7V5J - chains A and B of the 9 polymer chains in the assembly; structure by electron microscopy, 2.80 A resolution.

Chain A (and B):
Protein: Spike glycoprotein
Source organism: Human betacoronavirus 2c EMC/2012
Notes: chain B of this document is another copy of the same molecule, construct and numbering; everything in this record applies to it too
Reference sequence: K0BRG7 (K0BRG7_MERS); numbering as in UniProt (aligned over 18-1206)
Chain sequence (1189 residues; numbered 18 to 1206; the number before each row is that of its first residue):
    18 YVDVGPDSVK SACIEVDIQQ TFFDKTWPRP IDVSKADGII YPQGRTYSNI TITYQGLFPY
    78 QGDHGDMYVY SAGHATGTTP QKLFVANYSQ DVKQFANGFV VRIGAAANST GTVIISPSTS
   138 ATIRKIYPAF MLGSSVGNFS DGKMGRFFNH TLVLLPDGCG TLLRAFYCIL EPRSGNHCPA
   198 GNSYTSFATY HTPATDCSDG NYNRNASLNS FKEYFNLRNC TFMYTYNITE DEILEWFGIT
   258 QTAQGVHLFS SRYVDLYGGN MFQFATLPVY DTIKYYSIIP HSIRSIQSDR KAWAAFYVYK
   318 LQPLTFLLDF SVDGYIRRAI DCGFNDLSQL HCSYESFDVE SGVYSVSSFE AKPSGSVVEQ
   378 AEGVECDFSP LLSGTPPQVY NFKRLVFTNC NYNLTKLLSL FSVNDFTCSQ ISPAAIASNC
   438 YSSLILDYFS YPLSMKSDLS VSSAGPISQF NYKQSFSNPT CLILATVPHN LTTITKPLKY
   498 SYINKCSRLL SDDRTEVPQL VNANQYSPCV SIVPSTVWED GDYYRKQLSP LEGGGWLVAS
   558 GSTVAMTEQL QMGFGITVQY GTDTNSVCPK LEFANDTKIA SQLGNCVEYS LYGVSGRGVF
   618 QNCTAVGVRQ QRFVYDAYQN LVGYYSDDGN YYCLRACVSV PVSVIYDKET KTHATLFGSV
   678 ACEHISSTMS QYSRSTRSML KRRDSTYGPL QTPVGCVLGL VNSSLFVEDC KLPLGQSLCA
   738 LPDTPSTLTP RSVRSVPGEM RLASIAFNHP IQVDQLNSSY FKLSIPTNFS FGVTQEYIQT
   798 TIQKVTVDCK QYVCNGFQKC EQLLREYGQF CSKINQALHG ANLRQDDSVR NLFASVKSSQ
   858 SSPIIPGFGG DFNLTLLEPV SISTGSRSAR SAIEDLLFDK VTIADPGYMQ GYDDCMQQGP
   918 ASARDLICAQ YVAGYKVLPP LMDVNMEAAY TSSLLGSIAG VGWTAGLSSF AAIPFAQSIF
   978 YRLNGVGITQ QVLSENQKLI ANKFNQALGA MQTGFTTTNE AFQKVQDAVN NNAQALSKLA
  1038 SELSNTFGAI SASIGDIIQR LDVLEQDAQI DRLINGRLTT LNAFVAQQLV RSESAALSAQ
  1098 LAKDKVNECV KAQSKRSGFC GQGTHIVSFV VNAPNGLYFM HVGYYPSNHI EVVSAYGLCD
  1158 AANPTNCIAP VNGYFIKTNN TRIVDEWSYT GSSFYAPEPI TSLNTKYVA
Unresolved in the structure: 375-380, 589-594, 699-709, 745-756, 878-885, 916-923, 1175-1179 (chain B: 378-380, 589-594, 699-709, 745-756, 878-885, 916-923, 1179, 1190-1192)
Disulfide bonds: Cys30-Cys195, Cys176-Cys214, Cys185-Cys237, Cys339-Cys349, Cys383-Cys407, Cys425-Cys478, Cys437-Cys585, Cys503-Cys526, Cys620-Cys650, Cys679-Cys713, Cys811-Cys817, Cys1106-Cys1117

Interface between chain A and chain B:
Pairs across the interface (180; chain A residue first):
  Gln72(A) - Arg822(B)
  Pro320(A) - Arg822(B)  hydrogen bond (backbone-side chain)
  Leu321(A) - Arg822(B)
  Thr322(A) - Arg822(B)  hydrogen bond
  Gln346(A) - Lys807(B)
  Tyr351(A) - Gln833(B)
  Val360(A) - His836(B)
  Tyr361(A) - His836(B)
  Ser362(A) - Asp805(B)
  Ser364(A) - Cys806(B)  hydrogen bond (side chain-backbone)
  Ser364(A) - Lys807(B)
  Ser365(A) - Asp805(B)
  Ser365(A) - Gln808(B)
  Glu367(A) - Gln808(B)  hydrogen bond
  Lys400(A) - Tyr287(B)
  Arg401(A) - Ala260(B)
  Arg401(A) - Gln261(B)
  Arg401(A) - Tyr287(B)
  Val403(A) - Gln261(B)
  Cys425(A) - Leu1058(B)
  Gln427(A) - Gln1056(B)
  Gln427(A) - Arg1057(B)  hydrogen bond (backbone-side chain)
  Ile428(A) - Gln1056(B)
  Ile428(A) - Leu1058(B)
  Ser429(A) - Ile1055(B)
  Ser429(A) - Gln1056(B)  hydrogen bond (backbone-backbone)
  Ser429(A) - Arg1057(B)
  Ser429(A) - Leu1058(B)
  Pro430(A) - Leu1058(B)
  Ala432(A) - Ile1055(B)
  Asn436(A) - Gln1056(B)
  Tyr438(A) - Gln1056(B)  hydrogen bond
  Ile442(A) - Gln261(B)
  Arg511(A) - Leu588(B)  hydrogen bond (side chain-backbone)
  Thr512(A) - Thr412(B)
  Asn521(A) - Ala260(B)
  Gln522(A) - Thr289(B)
  Tyr523(A) - Tyr287(B)
  Tyr523(A) - Asp288(B)
  Tyr523(A) - Thr289(B)  hydrogen bond (backbone-side chain)
  Pro525(A) - Lys291(B)
  Ser528(A) - Asn166(B)
  Lys543(A) - Ser152(B)
  Ser546(A) - Val153(B)  hydrogen bond (side chain-backbone)
  Ser546(A) - Gly154(B)
  Leu548(A) - Val153(B)  hydrophobic
  Leu548(A) - Met161(B)  hydrophobic
  Leu548(A) - Tyr292(B)  hydrogen bond (backbone-side chain)
  Glu549(A) - Ser152(B)  hydrogen bond
  Glu549(A) - Val153(B)
  Glu549(A) - Tyr292(B)
  Tyr577(A) - Arg62(B)
  Gly578(A) - Gly61(B)
  Gly578(A) - Arg62(B)  hydrogen bond (backbone-side chain)
  Thr579(A) - Gln60(B)  hydrogen bond (side chain-backbone)
  Thr579(A) - Gly61(B)
  Asp580(A) - Gln60(B)
  Asp580(A) - Arg62(B)  hydrogen bond (side chain-backbone)
  Val623(A) - Val329(B)  hydrophobic
  Gly624(A) - Ser65(B)
  Gly624(A) - Val329(B)  hydrogen bond (backbone-backbone)
  Gly624(A) - Asp330(B)
  Gly624(A) - Gly331(B)
  Val625(A) - Thr63(B)
  Val625(A) - Asp330(B)  hydrogen bond (backbone-backbone)
  Val625(A) - Gly331(B)
  Val625(A) - Tyr332(B)  hydrophobic
  Gln627(A) - Val271(B)
  Gln627(A) - Phe279(B)
  Gln628(A) - Tyr58(B)  hydrogen bond
  Gln628(A) - Thr63(B)
  Phe630(A) - Arg62(B)
  Phe630(A) - Thr63(B)  hydrogen bond (backbone-backbone)
  Val631(A) - Thr63(B)
  Tyr632(A) - Arg62(B)
  Tyr632(A) - Thr63(B)  hydrogen bond (backbone-backbone)
  Tyr632(A) - Tyr64(B)
  Ala634(A) - Tyr64(B)
  Ala634(A) - Ile67(B)  hydrophobic
  Ala634(A) - Ile69(B)  hydrophobic
  Tyr635(A) - Lys1035(B)
  Tyr635(A) - Ser1038(B)
  Tyr635(A) - Asn1042(B)
  Gln636(A) - Arg62(B)  hydrogen bond
  Gln636(A) - Asn1042(B)
  Gln636(A) - Thr1043(B)
  Tyr641(A) - Thr63(B)
  Arg652(A) - Cys912(B)  hydrogen bond (side chain-backbone)
  Arg652(A) - Met913(B)  hydrogen bond (side chain-backbone)
  Arg652(A) - Gln914(B)
  Arg652(A) - Gln915(B)  hydrogen bond (side chain-backbone)
  Val655(A) - Tyr909(B)
  Val655(A) - Cys912(B)  hydrophobic
  Ser656(A) - Tyr909(B)
  Ser656(A) - Gln927(B)
  Val657(A) - Tyr909(B)
  Pro658(A) - Gln927(B)
  Gly675(A) - Lys933(B)
  Ser676(A) - Met906(B)
  Ser676(A) - Gln907(B)
  Ser676(A) - Gly908(B)  hydrogen bond (backbone-backbone)
  Ser676(A) - Tyr909(B)  hydrogen bond (backbone-backbone)
  Ser676(A) - Gln927(B)  hydrogen bond
  Ser676(A) - Lys933(B)
  Val677(A) - Met906(B)
  Val677(A) - Tyr909(B)  hydrophobic
  Ala678(A) - Met906(B)
  His681(A) - Asp910(B)
  His681(A) - Met913(B)
  Tyr689(A) - Tyr909(B)  hydrogen bond
  Tyr689(A) - Met913(B)
  Thr693(A) - Lys807(B)
  Cys713(A) - Met906(B)
  Val714(A) - Met906(B)
  Leu715(A) - Met906(B)
  Leu715(A) - Pro936(B)  hydrophobic
  Gly716(A) - Met906(B)
  Leu735(A) - Leu938(B)
  Cys736(A) - Pro937(B)  hydrogen bond (side chain-backbone)
  Cys736(A) - Leu938(B)
  Cys736(A) - Asp940(B)  hydrogen bond
  Ile762(A) - Asp940(B)
  Ile762(A) - Met943(B)  hydrophobic
  Ala763(A) - Met943(B)
  Phe764(A) - Ala946(B)  hydrophobic
  Phe764(A) - Tyr947(B)  hydrophobic
  Asn765(A) - Lys854(B)
  Pro767(A) - Lys854(B)
  Pro767(A) - Ser856(B)
  Pro767(A) - Gln857(B)
  Pro767(A) - Ser858(B)
  Pro767(A) - Ser950(B)
  Ile768(A) - Gln857(B)
  Ile768(A) - Ser858(B)  hydrogen bond (backbone-backbone)
  Gln769(A) - Ser858(B)
  Gln769(A) - Pro860(B)
  Val770(A) - Ser859(B)
  Val770(A) - Phe967(B)  hydrophobic
  Val770(A) - Ala969(B)  hydrophobic
  Asp771(A) - Ser859(B)  hydrogen bond (backbone-side chain)
  Asp771(A) - Pro860(B)
  Gln772(A) - Ser859(B)  hydrogen bond
  Gln772(A) - Pro860(B)
  Gln772(A) - Phe865(B)
  Phe778(A) - Ala969(B)
  Phe778(A) - Pro971(B)
  Lys779(A) - Ala968(B)
  Lys779(A) - Ala969(B)
  Leu780(A) - Ser966(B)
  Leu780(A) - Phe967(B)
  Leu780(A) - Ala968(B)  hydrophobic
  Ser781(A) - Gln857(B)
  Ser781(A) - Ser966(B)  hydrogen bond (backbone-side chain)
  Ser781(A) - Phe967(B)
  Pro783(A) - Ser966(B)
  Arg1113(A) - Glu1105(B)  salt bridge
  Ser1114(A) - Leu964(B)
  Gly1115(A) - Asn1104(B)
  Gly1120(A) - Leu964(B)
  Thr1121(A) - Leu964(B)
  Pro1143(A) - Ser965(B)
  His1146(A) - Gln857(B)  hydrogen bond
  His1146(A) - Ser965(B)
  His1146(A) - Ser966(B)
  Tyr1153(A) - Trp960(B)  hydrophobic
  Tyr1153(A) - Ile970(B)
  Tyr1153(A) - Pro971(B)
  Tyr1153(A) - Tyr978(B)
  Ile1165(A) - Trp960(B)  hydrophobic
  Pro1167(A) - Thr961(B)
  Tyr1171(A) - Trp960(B)
  Tyr1171(A) - Thr961(B)  hydrogen bond (side chain-backbone)
  Ile1180(A) - Gly963(B)
  Ile1180(A) - Ser966(B)  hydrogen bond (backbone-side chain)
  Ile1197(A) - Thr986(B)
  Ile1197(A) - Gln988(B)
  Ile1197(A) - Val989(B)  hydrophobic
  Ser1199(A) - Gln988(B)
  Leu1200(A) - Glu992(B)
  Val1205(A) - Gln988(B)
Interface residues without a listed pair, chain A (112 interface residues in all): Ser350, Phe399, Gln618, Asp633, Ser692, Gln733, His766, Ile782, Val983, Val1181, Thr1198, Ala1206
Interface residues without a listed pair, chain B (103 interface residues in all): Val109, Pro285, Thr803, Val804, Gly813, Gln815, Glu818, Ser829, Arg847, Tyr905, Ala930, Met939, Ala962, Gln974, Glu1039

In short:
Chain A and chain B form an interface of 112 and 103 residues respectively; the contacts include 37 hydrogen
bonds and 1 salt bridge. Among the polar pairs are Arg1113(A)-Glu1105(B), Pro320(A)-Arg822(B) and
Thr322(A)-Arg822(B).
Chain A and chain B are both Spike glycoprotein (Human betacoronavirus 2c EMC/2012); the structure, MERS S
ectodomain trimer in complex with neutralizing antibody 0722(state 2), was determined by electron microscopy.
